Entry 4RKU (X-ray diffraction, 3.00 A resolution); this record covers chains A and F of the 17 polymer chains in the assembly.

[Chain A]
Protein: Photosystem I P700 chlorophyll a apoprotein A1
Organism: Pisum sativum
Notes: EC 1.97.1.12
UniProtKB: P05310 (PSAA_PEA); numbering as in UniProt (aligned over 38-758)
Chain sequence (721 residues; numbered 38 to 758; the number before each row is that of its first residue):
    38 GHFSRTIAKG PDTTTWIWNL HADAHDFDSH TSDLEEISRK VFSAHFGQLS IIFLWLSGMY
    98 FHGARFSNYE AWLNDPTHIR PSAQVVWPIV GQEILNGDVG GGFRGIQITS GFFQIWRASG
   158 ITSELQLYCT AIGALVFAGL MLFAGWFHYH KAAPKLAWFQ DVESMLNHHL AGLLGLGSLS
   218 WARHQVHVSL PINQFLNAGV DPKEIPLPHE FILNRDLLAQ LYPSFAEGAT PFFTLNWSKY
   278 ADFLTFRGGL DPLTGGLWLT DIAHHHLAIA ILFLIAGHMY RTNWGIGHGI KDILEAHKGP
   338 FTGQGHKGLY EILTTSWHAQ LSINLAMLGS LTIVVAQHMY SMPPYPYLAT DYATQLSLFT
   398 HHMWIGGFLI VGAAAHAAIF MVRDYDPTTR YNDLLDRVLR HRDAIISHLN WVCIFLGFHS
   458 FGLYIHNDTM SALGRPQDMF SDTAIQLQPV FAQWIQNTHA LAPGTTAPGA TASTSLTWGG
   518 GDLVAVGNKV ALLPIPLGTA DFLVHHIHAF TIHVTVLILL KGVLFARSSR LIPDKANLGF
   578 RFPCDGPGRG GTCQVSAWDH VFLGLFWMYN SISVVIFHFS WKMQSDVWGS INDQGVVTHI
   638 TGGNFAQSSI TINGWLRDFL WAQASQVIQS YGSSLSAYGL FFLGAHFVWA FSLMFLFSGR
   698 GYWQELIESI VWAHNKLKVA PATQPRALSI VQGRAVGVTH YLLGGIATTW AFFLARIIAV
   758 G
Sequence notes: conflict R117 (Gly in P05310), S627 (Thr in P05310), G639 (Ala in P05310)
Ion coordination: chlorophyll a Mg (4 sites), coordinated by Q85, Q121, Q129, T503
Ligand contacts:
  - beta-carotene (BCR), molecule 1: I89, L93, G209, L210, L213, G214, S217
  - beta-carotene (BCR), molecule 2: F90, L93, Y97, T167, G170, A171, F174, L213, S217, F269, F270
  - beta-carotene (BCR), molecule 3: L346, L350, A356, S359, I360, A414, F417
  - beta-carotene (BCR), molecule 4: S359, A363, M364, S367, I407, A410, A411, V553, L556, L557
  - beta-carotene (BCR), molecule 5: F678, G681, A682, F684, V685, L740, I743, A744, W747
  - chlorophyll a isomer (CL0): Y461, I544, F547, T548, Y606, N607, S610, V611, F614, I649, W652, L653, L657, A661, I665, F679, H683, W686, Y738, T745, T746, F749
  - chlorophyll a (CLA), molecule 1: H39, W53, I54, L57, H58
  - chlorophyll a (CLA), molecule 2: H39, F40, L57, H58, A61, H62, F64, H67, K77, A81, G84, Q85, I88, L179
  - chlorophyll a (CLA), molecule 3: H39, K77, S80, G84, I88, L179, G182, W183, Y186, H187
  - chlorophyll a (CLA), molecule 4: T51, I54, W55, I704, I707, V708, H711, V716, P718, P722, R723
  - chlorophyll a (CLA), molecule 5: W55, F684, V685, F688, F692, L725, Q729, A732, V733, T736, H737, L740
  - chlorophyll a (CLA), molecule 6: H58, A59, D60, A61, H62, D63, D65, H355, L358, L362, F405, L406, V408, G409, A412, H413, I416, R420, F577, R578, W595, L602, T736
  - chlorophyll a (CLA), molecule 7: H62, F64, V78, A81, H82, Q85, L86, I89, F90, L93, F174, W354, H355, Q357, L358, N361, L362, L365
  - chlorophyll a (CLA), molecule 8: H62, Q85, I88, I89, W92, L365, I402, F405, L406
  - chlorophyll a (CLA), molecule 9: L71, H82, F196, Q197, V199, M202, L203, H206, L207, I327, L331, L350, T351, T352, S353, W354, Q357, I360, N361, M364, L365
  - chlorophyll a (CLA), molecule 10: F79, F83, L177, F180, A181, F184, H185, A189, P191, W195
  - chlorophyll a (CLA), molecule 11: F79, H82, F83, L86, F90, F174, M178, W195, F196, D198, S201, M202, H205, H206, G209, L210
  - chlorophyll a (CLA), molecule 12: L91, W92, S94, G95, M96, F98, H99, F103, Q121, V122, W124, L172
  - chlorophyll a (CLA), molecule 13: W92, M96, H99, A120, Q121, I143, Q144, I145, T146, S147, F149, A674, Y675, F678, W747
  - chlorophyll a (CLA), molecule 14: W92, M96, T146, S147, F149, S394, L395, T397, H398, W401, I402, F405, F678, I743, T746, W747
  - chlorophyll a (CLA), molecule 15: W92, L93, S147, G148, F149, I152, L210, L365, L368, T369, V372, M376, Y382, L395, H398, H399, I402, L406
  - chlorophyll a (CLA), molecule 16: Q121, V122, V123, W124, I126, V127, Q129, L132, L677, F678
  - chlorophyll a (CLA), molecule 17: A155, L210, L211, G214, S215, W218, Q222, L294, I299, H302, H303, I306, F310, L368, V371, V372, H375, M376, P381, Y382
  - chlorophyll a (CLA), molecule 18: S156, G157, I158, Q163, C166, T167, G214, S217, W218, R220, H221, V225, P245, H246, I249
  - chlorophyll a (CLA), molecule 19: L162, Q163, C166, L244, H246, I249, L250
  - chlorophyll a (CLA), molecule 20: W195, D198, S201, H205, N320, W321
  - chlorophyll a (CLA), molecule 21: L203, L207, L211, L309, F310, A313, M316, Y317, I327, I330, L331, M364, L432, V435, V560, L561
  - chlorophyll a (CLA), molecule 22: N204, H205, A208, G209, L213, L311, H315, M316, Y317, T319, W321, I323
  - chlorophyll a (CLA), molecule 23: L216, A219, R220, H224, F248, I249, L250, R252, L255, F262, T267, Y277, F280, L304
  - chlorophyll a (CLA), molecule 24: R252, G265, A266
  - chlorophyll a (CLA), molecule 25: W274, S275, Y277, A278, L281, F283, H301, L304, A305, I308, G506
  - chlorophyll a (CLA), molecule 26: T282, F283, G285, L294, D298, I299, H301, H302, A305, I306, L309, H375, M376, M379, P381, T511
  - chlorophyll a (CLA), molecule 27: F283, T503, A504, P505, G506, A507
  - chlorophyll a (CLA), molecule 28: I312, A313, H315, M316, I323, G324, H325
  - chlorophyll a (CLA), molecule 29: H325, I330, A333, H334
  - chlorophyll a (CLA), molecule 30: I330, L331, H334, H343, L346, L350, N429, L431, L432, V435
  - chlorophyll a (CLA), molecule 31: H334, K335, G336, P337, F338
  - chlorophyll a (CLA), molecule 32: F338, T339, L431, R434, V435, H438, I442, H445
  - chlorophyll a (CLA), molecule 33: M364, V371, Q374, H375, Y377, S378, M379, T511, S512, T514, W515
  - chlorophyll a (CLA), molecule 34: I370, V371, Q374, M400, I407, I549, T552, V553, L556, M605, S608, I609, V612
  - chlorophyll a (CLA), molecule 35: Q374, Y377, F396, M400, F488, A489, I492, Q493, T514, W515, I532, L534, H542, H545, V612, H615, F616
  - chlorophyll a (CLA), molecule 36: A441, H445, W448
  - chlorophyll a (CLA), molecule 37: I442, H445, L446, W448, V449, A546, I549, H550, V553, L557
  - chlorophyll a (CLA), molecule 38: S444, H445, N447, W448, I451
  - chlorophyll a (CLA), molecule 39: N447, C450, I451, G454, F455, F458, I462, F547, V551, L554, I555, L600, F603, W604
  - chlorophyll a (CLA), molecule 40: W448, I451, F452, F455, H456
  - chlorophyll a (CLA), molecule 41: W448, F452, L453, Q485, P486, V487, F488, A489, D538, F539, H542, H543, A546, H550
  - chlorophyll a (CLA), molecule 42: F455, H456, G459, L460, I462, H463, T466, M467, R472, D475, F477
  - chlorophyll a (CLA), molecule 43: F458, I462, D465, F547, F603, W604, Y606, N607, I649, L653, W686, Y738
  - chlorophyll a (CLA), molecule 44: T466, A469, L470
  - chlorophyll a (CLA), molecule 45: W491, I492, H496, A499, T503, A504, T511, W515
  - chlorophyll a (CLA), molecule 46: L653, L657, W658
  - chlorophyll a (CLA), molecule 47: L677, F678, L680, G681, H683, F684, W686, A687, L690
  - chlorophyll a (CLA), molecule 48: F684, A687, F688, L690, M691, F694, S695, Y699, W700, L703
  - chlorophyll a (CLA), molecule 49: I707, A710, H711, L714, V716
  - chlorophyll a (CLA), molecule 50: W709, A710, K713, L714
  - phylloquinone (PQN): W55, M691, F692, S695, G696, R697, W700, R723, A724, L725, G730
  - 4Fe-4S cluster (SF4): C581, G583, P584, C590, I727, R731
Curated features (UniProtKB/Swiss-Prot):
  - binding site ([4Fe-4S] cluster): C581, C590
  - binding site (chlorophyll a'): H683
  - binding site (chlorophyll a): M691, Y699
  - binding site (phylloquinone): W700

[Chain F]
Protein: Photosystem I reaction center subunit III, chloroplastic
Organism: Pisum sativum
Chain sequence (152 residues; numbered 80 to 231; the number before each row is that of its first residue):
    80 SGLTPCKESK QFAKREKQSI KKLESSLKIY AADSAPALAI NATIEKTKRR FDNYAKQGLL
   140 CGADGLPHLI VSGDQRHWGE FITPGILFLY IAGWIGWVGR SYLIAIRDEK KPTQKEIIID
   200 VPLASRLVFR GFSWPIAAYR ELLNGELVAK DV
Cystine bridges: C85-C140
Ligand contacts:
  - beta-carotene (BCR), molecule 1: V150, F160, I161, G172, G175, W176, R179, W213, A216
  - beta-carotene (BCR), molecule 2: P163, L166, F167, I170, I174
  - chlorophyll a (CLA), molecule 1: Y133, L166, I170
  - chlorophyll a (CLA), molecule 2: V150, F160, I161, G164, I165, L168
  - chlorophyll a (CLA), molecule 3: S151, G152, D153, Q154, W157, I161
  - chlorophyll a (CLA), molecule 4: F160, G164, F167, L168, A171, G172, I174, G175, W213
  - chlorophyll a (CLA), molecule 5: I165, P214, I215
  - chlorophyll a (CLA), molecule 6: I170, W173, I174, V177, V207, F208
  - chlorophyll a (CLA), molecule 7: G175, V177, G178, R179, Y181
  - chlorophyll a (CLA), molecule 8: Y181, L182, E195, I196, I198
  - chlorophyll a (CLA), molecule 9: E220, D230, V231

[Chain A / chain F interface]
Contacting residue pairs (32):
  P48(A) - T192(F)  hydrogen bond (backbone-side chain)
  E130(A) - T122(F)
  E130(A) - K125(F)  salt bridge
  D135(A) - I108(F)
  D135(A) - Y109(F)
  G139(A) - Y109(F)
  G139(A) - P115(F)
  F140(A) - Y109(F)
  R141(A) - S105(F)  hydrogen bond
  R141(A) - Y109(F)  hydrogen bond
  R141(A) - P115(F)
  R141(A) - I119(F)
  W709(A) - K229(F)
  W709(A) - D230(F)
  N712(A) - L226(F)
  K713(A) - E225(F)  salt bridge
  K713(A) - L226(F)  hydrogen bond (backbone-backbone)
  K713(A) - K229(F)  hydrogen bond (side chain-backbone)
  K713(A) - D230(F)  hydrogen bond (side chain-backbone)
  K713(A) - V231(F)
  L714(A) - R179(F)  hydrogen bond (backbone-side chain)
  K715(A) - R179(F)
  K715(A) - R186(F)  hydrogen bond (backbone-side chain)
  K715(A) - N223(F)
  K715(A) - L226(F)
  V716(A) - R179(F)
  P718(A) - E195(F)
  A719(A) - P191(F)  hydrophobic
  A719(A) - T192(F)
  A719(A) - E195(F)  hydrogen bond (backbone-side chain)
  T720(A) - T192(F)
  T720(A) - E195(F)  hydrogen bond
Interface residues without a listed pair, chain A (19 interface residues in all): W53, P125, G134, A717
Interface residues without a listed pair, chain F (22 interface residues in all): L182, I183, I196, G224

[Overview]
19 residues of chain A and 22 residues of chain F are in contact; the contacts include 10 hydrogen bonds and 2
salt bridges. Among the polar pairs are E130(A)-K125(F), K713(A)-E225(F) and P48(A)-T192(F). 3 chlorophyll a
molecules are bound between chain A and chain F.
Here chain A is Photosystem I P700 chlorophyll a apoprotein A1 and chain F is Photosystem I reaction center
subunit III, chloroplastic, both from Pisum sativum. Entry 4RKU (Crystal structure of plant Photosystem I at 3
Angstrom resolution) was determined by X-ray diffraction.
